4XPM - chains A and C of the 3 polymer chains in the assembly; structure by X-ray diffraction, 2.40 A resolution.

# Chain A
Name: Protein MEH1
From: Saccharomyces cerevisiae (strain ATCC 204508 / S288c)
Reference sequence: Q02205 (MEH1_YEAST); residue numbers follow UniProt; this construct covers 146-184
Amino-acid sequence (39 residues; numbered 146 to 184; the number before each row is that of its first residue):
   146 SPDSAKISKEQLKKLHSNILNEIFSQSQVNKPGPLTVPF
Curated features (UniProtKB/Swiss-Prot):
  - modified residue (Phosphoserine): S146, S149

# Chain C
Name: Protein SLM4
From: Saccharomyces cerevisiae (strain ATCC 204508 / S288c)
Reference sequence: P38247 (SLM4_YEAST); residue numbers follow UniProt; this construct covers 1-162
Amino-acid sequence (162 residues; numbered 1 to 162; the number before each row is that of its first residue):
     1 MVMLHSKNVKGFLENTLKPYDLHSVDFKTSSLQSSMIITATNGGILSYAT
    51 SNNDVPKNSINEINSVNNLKMMSLLIKDKWSEDENDTEEQHSNSCYPVEI
   101 DSFKTKIYTYEMEDLHTCVAQIPNSDLLLLFIAEGSFPYGLLVIKIERAM
   151 RELTDLFGYKLG
Unresolved in the structure: 1, 52-63, 88-92, 162

# Chain A / chain C interface
Pairs across the interface - 45 pairs, chain A then chain C:
  L160(A) - S24(C)
  L160(A) - V25(C)  hydrophobic
  N163(A) - S24(C)
  I164(A) - V25(C)  hydrophobic
  E167(A) - D21(C)
  E167(A) - L22(C)
  E167(A) - H23(C)  salt bridge
  E167(A) - S24(C)  hydrogen bond
  I168(A) - Y20(C)
  I168(A) - L141(C)  hydrophobic
  I168(A) - I144(C)  hydrophobic
  F169(A) - I144(C)  hydrophobic
  F169(A) - R148(C)
  Q171(A) - K18(C)  hydrogen bond (backbone-side chain)
  Q171(A) - Y20(C)
  Q171(A) - D21(C)  hydrogen bond (side chain-backbone)
  S172(A) - Y20(C)  hydrogen bond
  S172(A) - I144(C)
  S172(A) - R148(C)
  Q173(A) - K18(C)  hydrogen bond (backbone-side chain)
  Q173(A) - E152(C)
  V174(A) - F12(C)  hydrophobic
  V174(A) - N15(C)
  V174(A) - E152(C)
  N175(A) - N15(C)  hydrogen bond (backbone-side chain)
  K176(A) - D155(C)  salt bridge
  P177(A) - N8(C)
  P177(A) - G11(C)
  P177(A) - F12(C)
  G178(A) - N8(C)
  P179(A) - H5(C)
  P179(A) - N8(C)  hydrogen bond (backbone-side chain)
  P179(A) - D155(C)
  L180(A) - L4(C)
  L180(A) - H5(C)  hydrogen bond (backbone-backbone)
  L180(A) - N8(C)
  L180(A) - V9(C)
  L180(A) - L153(C)  hydrophobic
  L180(A) - D155(C)  hydrogen bond (backbone-side chain)
  T181(A) - V2(C)
  T181(A) - M3(C)
  T181(A) - D155(C)
  T181(A) - L156(C)
  V182(A) - V2(C)
  V182(A) - M3(C)  hydrogen bond (backbone-backbone)
Interface residues without a listed pair, chain A (19 interface residues in all): F184
Interface residues without a listed pair, chain C (26 interface residues in all): T16, P19, A149
From the paper, about this interface:
  - specific contacts: E167(A)-H23(C) (hydrogen bond), E167(A)-S24(C) (hydrogen bond), Q171(A)-D21(C) (hydrogen bond), S172(A)-Y20(C) (hydrogen bond), N175(A)-N15(C) (hydrogen bond), K176(A)-D155(C) (salt bridge), L180(A)-H5(C) (hydrogen bond), V182(A)-M3(C) (backbone contact)
  - interface residues, chain A: L160(A), I164(A), I168(A), F169(A), V174(A), L180(A)
  - interface residues, chain C: M3(C), V9(C), F12(C), Y20(C), V25(C), L141(C), I144(C), L153(C)

# In short
19 residues of chain A and 26 residues of chain C are in contact; the contacts include 10 hydrogen bonds and 2
salt bridges. Polar pairs include E167(A)-H23(C), K176(A)-D155(C) and E167(A)-S24(C). The authors report
hydrogen bonds between E167(A) and H23(C), E167(A) and S24(C) and Q171(A) and D21(C) among others; a salt
bridge between K176(A) and D155(C); a backbone contact between V182(A) and M3(C). From the paper: interface
residues L160(A), I164(A) and M3(C) among others.
Here chain A is Protein MEH1 and chain C is Protein SLM4, both from Saccharomyces cerevisiae (strain ATCC
204508 / S288c). Entry 4XPM (Crystal structure of EGO-TC) was determined by X-ray diffraction.
